3QJV - chains A and C of the 3 polymer chains in the assembly; structure by X-ray diffraction, 2.80 A resolution.

Chain A:
Molecule: Cytochrome c oxidase subunit 1
Organism: Thermus thermophilus
Notes: EC 1.9.3.1
UniProtKB: Q5SJ79 (COX1_THET8); residues 2-562 here = UniProt positions 2-562
Chain sequence (568 residues; each row starts with the number of its first residue; numbers below 1 keep their minus sign (Met-5 is residue -5)):
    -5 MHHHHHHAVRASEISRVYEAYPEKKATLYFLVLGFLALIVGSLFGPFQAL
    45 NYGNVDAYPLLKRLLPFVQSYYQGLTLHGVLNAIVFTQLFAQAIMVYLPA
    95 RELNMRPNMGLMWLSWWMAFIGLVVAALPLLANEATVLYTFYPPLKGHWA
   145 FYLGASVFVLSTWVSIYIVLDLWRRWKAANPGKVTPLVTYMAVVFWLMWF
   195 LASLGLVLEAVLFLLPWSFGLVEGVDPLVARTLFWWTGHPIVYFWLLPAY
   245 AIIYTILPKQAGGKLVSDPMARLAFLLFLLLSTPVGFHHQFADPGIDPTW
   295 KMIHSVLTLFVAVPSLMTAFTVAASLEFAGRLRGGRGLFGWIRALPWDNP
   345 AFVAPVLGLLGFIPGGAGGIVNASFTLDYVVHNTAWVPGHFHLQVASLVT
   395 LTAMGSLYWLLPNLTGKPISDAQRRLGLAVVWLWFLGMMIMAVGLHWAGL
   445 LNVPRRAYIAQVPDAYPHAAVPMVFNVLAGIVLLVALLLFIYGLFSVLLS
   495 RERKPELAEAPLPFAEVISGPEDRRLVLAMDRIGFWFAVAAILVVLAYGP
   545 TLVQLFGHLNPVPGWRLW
Not modelled in the structure: -5 to 10
Differences from the reference sequence: expression tag (-5 to 1)
Ion coordination: heme Fe: His72, His386; Cu+: His233, His282, His283; heme-as Fe: His384 (together with carbon monoxide)
Small-molecule neighbours:
  - carbon monoxide (CMO): His233, Val236, His282, His283, His384
  - heme-as (HAS): Tyr133, Thr134, Trp229, Val236, Tyr237, Trp239, Leu240, Tyr244, His282, His283, Thr302, Ala306, Ser309, Leu310, Thr312, Ala313, Val316, Ala317, Leu320, Trp335, Ile336, Val350, Leu353, Leu354, Phe356, Ile357, Gly360, Gly363, Ile364, Asn366, Ala367, Asp372, His376, Asn377, Val381, His384, Phe385, Gln388, Val389, Val393, Arg449, Arg450
  - heme (HEM): Leu32, Ser36, Gly39, Pro40, Gln42, Ala43, Tyr46, Tyr65, Leu69, His72, Gly73, Asn76, Ala77, Phe80, Thr81, Leu132, Tyr133, Pro382, Phe385, His386, Val389, Ala390, Thr394, Trp428, Met432, Met435, Arg449, Arg450, Ala451, Leu477

Chain C:
Molecule: Cytochrome c oxidase polypeptide 2A
Organism: Thermus thermophilus
Notes: EC 1.9.3.1
UniProtKB: P82543 (COXA_THET8); residues 1-34 here = UniProt positions 1-34
Chain sequence (34 residues; numbered 1 to 34; the number before each row is that of its first residue):
     1 MEEKPKGALAVILVLTLTILVFWLGVYAVFFARG
Not modelled in the structure: 1

Chain A / chain C interface:
Residue-residue contacts (34):
  Leu310(A) - Leu15(C)  hydrophobic
  Phe314(A) - Ala8(C)  hydrophobic
  Phe314(A) - Leu9(C)  hydrophobic
  Phe314(A) - Ile12(C)  hydrophobic
  Ala317(A) - Ala8(C)  hydrophobic
  Ala317(A) - Val11(C)  hydrophobic
  Ala318(A) - Ala8(C)
  Glu321(A) - Pro5(C)
  Glu321(A) - Lys6(C)  hydrogen bond (side chain-backbone)
  Glu321(A) - Gly7(C)  hydrogen bond (side chain-backbone)
  Glu321(A) - Ala8(C)  hydrogen bond (side chain-backbone)
  Arg325(A) - Glu2(C)  salt bridge
  Leu332(A) - Lys6(C)
  Trp335(A) - Gly7(C)
  Ile357(A) - Leu15(C)  hydrophobic
  Ile357(A) - Thr18(C)
  Pro358(A) - Phe22(C)
  Ala361(A) - Thr18(C)
  Ala361(A) - Phe22(C)  hydrophobic
  Gly362(A) - Phe22(C)
  Ile364(A) - Ile19(C)  hydrophobic
  Val365(A) - Phe22(C)
  Val365(A) - Trp23(C)  hydrophobic
  Val365(A) - Val26(C)  hydrophobic
  Ser368(A) - Trp23(C)  hydrogen bond
  Thr370(A) - Phe30(C)
  Leu371(A) - Trp23(C)
  Leu371(A) - Val26(C)
  Leu371(A) - Tyr27(C)  hydrophobic
  Val374(A) - Phe30(C)  hydrophobic
  Val374(A) - Arg33(C)  hydrogen bond (backbone-side chain)
  Trp380(A) - Phe22(C)  hydrophobic
  Leu444(A) - Arg33(C)  hydrogen bond (backbone-side chain)
  Asn446(A) - Arg33(C)
Interface residues without a listed pair, chain A (24 interface residues in all): Ala313, Phe333, His440
Interface residues without a listed pair, chain C (20 interface residues in all): Lys4, Ala10, Val29

Overview:
24 residues of chain A face 20 of chain C across their interface, with 6 hydrogen bonds and 1 salt bridge.
Among the polar pairs are Arg325(A)-Glu2(C), Glu321(A)-Lys6(C) and Glu321(A)-Gly7(C). Ligands of chain A:
heme, heme-as and carbon monoxide.
Here chain A is Cytochrome c oxidase subunit 1 and chain C is Cytochrome c oxidase polypeptide 2A, both from
Thermus thermophilus. Entry 3QJV (The structure of and photolytic induced changes of carbon monoxide binding
to the cytochrome ba3-oxidase from ...) was determined by X-ray diffraction together with 3QJQ, 3QJR, 3QJS,
3QJT and 3QJU from the same study.
